6BHR - chain G; structure by X-ray diffraction, 2.91 A resolution.

[Chain G]
Protein: Capsid protein p24, Spacer peptide 1
Source organism: Human immunodeficiency virus type 1 group M subtype B (isolate BH10)
UniProtKB: P03347 (GAG_HV1B1); residues 278-372 here = UniProt positions 278-372
Amino-acid sequence (95 residues; row label = number of the first residue in the row):
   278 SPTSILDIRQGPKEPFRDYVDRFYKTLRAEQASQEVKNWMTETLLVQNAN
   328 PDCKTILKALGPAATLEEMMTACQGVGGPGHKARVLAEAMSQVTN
Unresolved in the structure: 278-279, 371-372
Residues lining bound ligands: inositol hexakisphosphate (IHP): Lys290, Gly354, Lys359
Swiss-Prot annotation at these positions:
  - site: Leu363, Ala364 (Cleavage)
  - natural variant: Val297 (V297L: In strain: Isolate PV22)
What the authors report for this chain:
  - binding site for inositol hexakisphosphate: Lys290, Lys359

[Overview]
Bound to chain G: inositol hexakisphosphate. The paper reports a binding site for inositol hexakisphosphate at
Lys290 and Lys359.
Chain G is Capsid protein p24, Spacer peptide 1 (Human immunodeficiency virus type 1 group M subtype B
(isolate BH10)); the structure, HIV-1 immature CTD-SP1 hexamer in complex with IP6, was determined by X-ray
diffraction, deposited together with 6BHS and 6BHT.
